Entry 5UIE (electron microscopy, 5.70 A resolution (low resolution: residue-level contacts below are approximate; hydrogen-bond / salt-bridge calls are withheld)); this record covers chains A and S of the 19 polymer chains in the assembly.

Chain A:
Protein: Vacuolar protein sorting-associated protein 4
From: Saccharomyces cerevisiae
UniProtKB: P52917 (VPS4_YEAST); numbering as in UniProt (aligned over 1-437)
Sequence (437 residues; each row starts with the number of its first residue):
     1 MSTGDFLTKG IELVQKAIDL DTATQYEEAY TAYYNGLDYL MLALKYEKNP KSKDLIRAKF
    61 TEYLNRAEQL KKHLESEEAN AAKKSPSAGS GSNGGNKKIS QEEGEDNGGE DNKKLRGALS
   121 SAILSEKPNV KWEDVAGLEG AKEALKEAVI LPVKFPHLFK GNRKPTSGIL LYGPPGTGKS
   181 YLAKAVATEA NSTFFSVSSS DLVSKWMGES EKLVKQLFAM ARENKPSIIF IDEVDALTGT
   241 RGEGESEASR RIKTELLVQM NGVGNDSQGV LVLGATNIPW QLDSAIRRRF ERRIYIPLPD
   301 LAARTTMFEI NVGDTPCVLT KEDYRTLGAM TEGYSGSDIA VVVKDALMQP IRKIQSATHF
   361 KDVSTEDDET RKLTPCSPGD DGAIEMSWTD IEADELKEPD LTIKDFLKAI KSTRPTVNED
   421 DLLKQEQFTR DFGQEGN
Not modelled in the structure: 1-117, 365-368, 434-437
Small-molecule neighbours:
  - ADP / beryllium trifluoride: D134, V135, A136, P174, P175, G176, T177, G178, K179, S180, Y181, L182, N277, M307, N311, G336, S337
  - Mg2+ (MG): S180, D232, E233
UniProt features mapped onto this chain:
  - binding site (ATP): G173 to S180
  - mutagenesis: L64 (L64D: Inhibits membrane protein sorting to the vacuole), K179 (K179A: No ATP hydrolysis. Missorting of vacuolar proteins), Q216 (Q216A: Abolishes oligomerization), E233 (E233Q: Defective in ATP hydrolysis. Missorting of vacuolar proteins)
What the authors report for this chain:
  - binding site for beryllium trifluoride: R288, R289
  - mutagenesis - L151D (30 fold): decreased binding to Vacuolar protein sorting-associated protein VTA1 (chain S)

Chain S:
Protein: Vacuolar protein sorting-associated protein VTA1
From: Saccharomyces cerevisiae
UniProtKB: Q06263 (VTA1_YEAST); residue numbers follow UniProt; this construct covers 1-330
Sequence (330 residues; row label = number of the first residue in the row):
     1 MASNAARVVA TAKDFDKVGL GIIGYYLQLY AVELILSEED RSQEMTALAT ELLDTIEAFK
    61 KEIGGESEAE DSDKSLHVMN TLIHDQEKAK IYMLNFTMSL YNEKLKQLKD GPWDVMLKRS
   121 LWCCIDLFSC ILHLWKENIS ETSTNSLQKR IKYCKIYLSK LAKGEIGSSD EKTLDYADFA
   181 DDSEEIKDED VDHQTSDLEN NNNDKVEGLA PKDQTTSYEP VDEVPEFIDD ADSVNEEEQT
   241 VDKNEDAITK DEQQVVKKEV DLTRPSAPSE PAAAEHKSYT KDELTKIMDR ASKIEQIQKL
   301 AKYAISALNY EDLPTAKDEL TKALDLLNSI
Not modelled in the structure: 1-288
UniProt features mapped onto this chain:
  - region: S37 to E68 (Interaction with VSP60)
  - modified residue: S183 (Phosphoserine), T195 (Phosphothreonine), S233 (Phosphoserine)
  - mutagenesis: W122 (W122A: Abolishes interaction with VSP60 and DID2), K152 (K152A: Abolishes interaction with VSP60 and DID2), K299 (K299A: Abolishes interaction with VSP4), K302 (K302A: Abolishes interaction with VSP4), Y303 (Y303A: Abolishes interaction with VSP4, no effect on dimerization), S306 (S306A: Diminishes interaction with VSP4), Y310 (Y310A: Abolishes interaction with VSP4, no effect on dimerization), E311 (E311A: Abolishes interaction with VSP4 and dimerization), D312 (D312A: Abolishes interaction with VSP4 and dimerization), L320 (L320E: Abolishes dimerization), K322 (K322A: No effect on interaction with VSP4), L327 (L327E: Abolishes dimerization)

Chain A / chain S interface:
Pairs across the interface (12):
  A302(A) with S306(S); Y310(S)
  T305(A) with Y310(S)
  K321(A) with N309(S); Y310(S)
  E322(A) with Y310(S); E311(S); D312(S)
  R325(A) with A307(S); Y310(S); D312(S); T315(S)
Other interface residues (no listed pair), chain A (7 interface residues in all): T306, E309

Overview:
Chain A and chain S each contribute 7 residues to their interface. Bound to chain A: ADP / beryllium
trifluoride and Mg2+. From the paper: a binding site for beryllium trifluoride at R288(A) and R289(A); L151D
of chain A reduces binding to Vacuolar protein sorting-associated protein VTA1 (chain S).
Here chain A is Vacuolar protein sorting-associated protein 4 and chain S is Vacuolar protein
sorting-associated protein VTA1, both from Saccharomyces cerevisiae. Entry 5UIE (Vps4-Vta1 complex) was
determined by electron microscopy.
